Entry 5HU6 (X-ray diffraction, 2.90 A resolution); this record covers chains B and D of the 4 polymer chains in the assembly.

== Chain B ==
Molecule: Hemoglobin subunit beta
Organism: Homo sapiens
UniProt: P68871 (HBB_HUMAN); residues 3-143 here = UniProt positions 3-143
Sequence (141 residues; row label = number of the first residue in the row):
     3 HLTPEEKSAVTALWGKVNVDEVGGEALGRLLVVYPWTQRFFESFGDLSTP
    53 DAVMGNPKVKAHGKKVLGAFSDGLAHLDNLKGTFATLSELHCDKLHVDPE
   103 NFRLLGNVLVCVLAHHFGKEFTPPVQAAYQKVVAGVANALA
Metal / ion sites: heme Fe: His93 (together with oxygen molecule)
Small-molecule neighbours:
  - heme (HEM): Thr39, Phe42, Phe43, His64, Lys67, Val68, Ala71, Phe72, Phe86, Leu89, Leu92, His93, Leu97, Val99, Asn103, Phe104, Leu107, Leu142
  - oxygen molecule (OXY): Leu29, Phe43, His64, Val68, His93
Swiss-Prot annotation at these positions:
  - binding site ((2R)-2,3-bisphosphoglycerate): His3, Lys83
  - binding site (heme b): His64, His93
  - site: Glu8, Lys9 (Microbial infection: Cleavage), Gly26, Glu27 (Microbial infection: Cleavage), Gly30, Arg31 (Microbial infection: Cleavage), Tyr36, Pro37 (Microbial infection: Cleavage), Trp38, Thr39 (Microbial infection: Cleavage), Phe46, Gly47 (Microbial infection: Cleavage), Asp53, Ala54 (Microbial infection: Cleavage), Gly57, Asn58 (Microbial infection: Cleavage), Lys60 (Not glycated), Phe72, Ser73 (Microbial infection: Cleavage), Gly75, Leu76 (Microbial infection: Cleavage), Lys83 (Not glycated), Thr85, Phe86 (Microbial infection: Cleavage), His93, Cys94 (Microbial infection: Cleavage), Lys96 (Not glycated), Arg105, Leu106 (Microbial infection: Cleavage), Leu111, Val112 (Microbial infection: Cleavage), Gly120, Lys121 (Microbial infection: Cleavage), Phe123, Thr124 (Microbial infection: Cleavage), Ala129, Ala130 (Microbial infection: Cleavage) and 1 more in UniProt
  - modified residue: Ser10 (Phosphoserine), Thr13 (Phosphothreonine), Ser45 (Phosphoserine), Thr51 (Phosphothreonine), Lys60 (N6-acetyllysine), Lys83 (N6-acetyllysine), Thr88 (Phosphothreonine), Cys94 (S-nitrosocysteine)
  - glycosylation (N-linked (Glc) (glycation) lysine): Lys9, Lys18, Lys67, Lys121
  - natural variant: His3 (H3L: In Graz; H3Q: In Okayama; H3R: In Deer Lodge; H3Y: In Fukuoka), Pro6 (P6R: In Warwickshire), Glu7 (E7A: In G-Makassar; E7K: In Hb C; E7Q: In Machida; E7V: In SKCA), Glu8 (E8G: In G-San Jose; E8K: In G-Siriraj), Lys9 (K9E: In N-Timone; K9Q: In J-Luhe; K9T: In Rio Grande), Ser10 (S10C: In Porto Alegre), Ala11 (A11D: In Ankara; A11V: In Iraq-Halabja), Val12 (V12D: In Windsor; V12I: In Hamilton), Ala14 (A14D: In J-Lens), Leu15 (L15P: In Saki; L15R: In Soegn), Trp16 (W16G: In Randwick; W16R: In Belfast), Gly17 (G17D: In J-Baltimore/J-Trinidad/J-Ireland/J-Georgia/N-New Haven; G17R: In D-Bushman), 113 further natural variant entries in UniProt

== Chain D ==
Molecule: Haptoglobin-hemoglobin receptor
Organism: Trypanosoma brucei brucei
UniProt: I7B1A7 (I7B1A7_TRYBB); residues 38-297 here = UniProt positions 38-297
Sequence (260 residues; row label = number of the first residue in the row):
    38 GLKTKDEVEKACHLAQQLKEVSITLGVIYRTTERHSVQVEAHKTAIDKHA
    88 DAVSRAVEALTRVDVALQRLKELGKANDTKAVKIIENITSARENLALFNN
   138 ETQAVLTARDHVHKHRAAALQGWSDAKEKGDAAAEDVWVLLNAAKKGNGS
   188 ADAKAAAEKCSRYSSSSTSETELQKAIDAAANVGGLSAHKSKYGDVLNKF
   238 KLSNASVGAVRDTSGRGGKHMEKVNNVAKLLKDAEVSLAAAAAEIEEVKN
   288 AHETKVQEEM
Disulfides: Cys49-Cys197
Differences from the reference sequence: conflict Gly252 (Asp in I7B1A7)
Small-molecule neighbours: heme (HEM): Lys56, Ser59, Ile60, Lys164, Arg199, Tyr200
What the authors report for this chain:
  - binding site for heme: Lys56, Ser59, Lys164, Arg199, Tyr200

== How chain B and chain D interact ==
Contacting residue pairs - 21 pairs, chain B then chain D:
  Arg41(B) - Arg67(D)
  Arg41(B) - Glu70(D)  salt bridge
  Phe42(B) - Arg67(D)
  Phe42(B) - Trp160(D)
  Glu44(B) - Tyr66(D)
  Glu44(B) - Leu157(D)
  Ser45(B) - Leu157(D)
  Ser45(B) - Trp160(D)
  Ser45(B) - Ser161(D)  hydrogen bond (backbone-side chain)
  Ser45(B) - Lys164(D)
  Lys60(B) - Ser161(D)  hydrogen bond
  Leu89(B) - Tyr200(D)
  Leu92(B) - Ile60(D)  hydrophobic
  Leu92(B) - Tyr200(D)
  Lys96(B) - Glu57(D)  salt bridge
  Lys96(B) - Val64(D)
  Lys96(B) - Ser201(D)  hydrogen bond (side chain-backbone)
  Lys96(B) - Ser202(D)
  Lys96(B) - Ser203(D)  hydrogen bond (side chain-backbone)
  Lys96(B) - Ser204(D)
  Leu97(B) - Ile60(D)  hydrophobic
Interface residues without a listed pair, chain B (12 interface residues in all): Phe46, Lys67, Thr88
Interface residues without a listed pair, chain D (18 interface residues in all): Arg153, Glu165, Asp168
The authors on this interface:
  - specific contacts: Glu57(D)-Lys96(B) (salt bridge), Arg67(D)-Arg41(B), Glu70(D)-Arg41(B) (salt bridge), Ser161(D)-Lys60(B) (hydrogen bond), Ser161(D)-Ser45(B) (hydrogen bond), Ser203(D)-Lys96(B) (backbone contact)
  - interface residues, chain D: Ile60(D)

== Summary ==
Chain B and chain D form an interface of 12 and 18 residues respectively, with 4 hydrogen bonds and 2 salt
bridges. Polar pairs include Arg41(B)-Glu70(D), Lys96(B)-Glu57(D) and Ser45(B)-Ser161(D). The authors report
salt bridges between Glu57(D) and Lys96(B) and Glu70(D) and Arg41(B); a contact between Arg67(D) and Arg41(B);
hydrogen bonds between Ser161(D) and Lys60(B) and Ser161(D) and Ser45(B). From the paper: a binding site for
heme at Lys56(D), Ser59(D) and Lys164(D) among others; the interface residue Ile60(D).
Chain B is Hemoglobin subunit beta (Homo sapiens) and chain D is Haptoglobin-hemoglobin receptor (Trypanosoma
brucei brucei); the structure, Structure of the T. brucei haptoglobin-haemoglobin receptor bound to human
haptolgobin-haemoglobin, was determined by X-ray diffraction, deposited together with 4X0L.
